PDB entry 9FOT | electron microscopy, 3.00 A resolution | chains A and B

== Chain A ==
Protein: Monocarboxylate transporter 8
Organism: Homo sapiens
UniProt: P36021 (MOT8_HUMAN); residue numbers follow UniProt; this construct covers 2-498
Sequence (521 residues; numbered -7 to 513; the number before each row is that of its first residue; numbers below 1 keep their minus sign (Met-7 is residue -7)):
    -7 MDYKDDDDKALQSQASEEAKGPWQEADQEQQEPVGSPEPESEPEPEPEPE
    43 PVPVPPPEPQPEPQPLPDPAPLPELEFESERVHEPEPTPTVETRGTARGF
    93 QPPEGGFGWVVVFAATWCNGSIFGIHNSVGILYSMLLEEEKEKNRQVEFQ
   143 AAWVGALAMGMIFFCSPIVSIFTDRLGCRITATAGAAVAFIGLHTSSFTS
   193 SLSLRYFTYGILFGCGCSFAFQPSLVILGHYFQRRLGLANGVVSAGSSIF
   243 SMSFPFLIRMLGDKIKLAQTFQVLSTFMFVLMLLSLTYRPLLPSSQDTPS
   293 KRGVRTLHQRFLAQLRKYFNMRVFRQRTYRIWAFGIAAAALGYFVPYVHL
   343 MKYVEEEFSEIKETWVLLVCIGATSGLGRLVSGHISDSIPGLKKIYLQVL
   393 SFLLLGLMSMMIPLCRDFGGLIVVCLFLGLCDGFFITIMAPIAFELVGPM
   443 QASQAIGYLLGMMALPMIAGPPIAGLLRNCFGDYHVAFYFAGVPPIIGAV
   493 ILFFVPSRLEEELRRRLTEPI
Not modelled in the structure: -7 to 93, 136-138, 285-309, 512-513
Sequence notes: initiating methionine (-7); expression tag (-6 to 1, 499-513)
Small-molecule neighbours: A1IET ((2R,3R)-2-[(2S,3R)-3-(hydroxymethyl)-2-(3-methoxy-4-oxidanyl-phenyl)-7-oxidanyl-2,3-dihydro-1-benzofuran-5-yl]-3,5,7-tris(oxidanyl)-2,3-dihydrochromen-4-one): Asn111, Phe115, Asn119, Ala148, Met151, Phe155, Phe213, Ser239, Phe336, Tyr339, Val340, Arg371, Asp424, Ile428, Met431, Leu452, Met459, Ile460, Pro463
UniProt features mapped onto this chain:
  - modified residue: Ala2 (N-acetylalanine)
  - natural variant: Ser120 (S120F: In MCT8 deficiency), Gly147 (G147R: In MCT8 deficiency), Ala150 (A150T: In MCT8 deficiency; A150V: In MCT8 deficiency), Phe156 (deletion: In MCT8 deficiency), Val161 (V161M: In MCT8 deficiency), Arg197 (R197H: In MCT8 deficiency), Gly208 (G208C: In MCT8 deficiency), Ser216 (S216F: In MCT8 deficiency), Leu217 (L217R: In MCT8 deficiency), Pro247 (P247L: In MCT8 deficiency), Leu360 (L360W: In MCT8 deficiency), Arg371 (R371C: In MCT8 deficiency), 8 further natural variant entries in UniProt
  - mutagenesis: His118 (H118A: Reduction of thyroid hormone (TH) transport; H118Q: Does not alter kinetic characteristics of thyroid hormone (TH) transport), His186 (H186A: No effect on thyroid hormone (TH) transport), Ser216 (S216A: No effect on thyroid hormone transport. No effect on protein abundance. No effect on protein localization to the plasma membrane), Arg371 (R371A: Does not affect localization to the cell membrane. Abolishes T3 uptake activity), His376 (H376A: No effect on thyroid hormone (TH) transport), Asp424 (D424A: Does not affect localization to the cell membrane. Abolishes T3 uptake activity), Gly490 (G490A: No effect on thyroid hormone (TH) transport)
Reported in the primary citation:
  - contacts within the chain: Tyr339-Asp424 (hydrogen bond), Arg371-Asp424 (salt bridge)
  - binding site for A1IET: Phe115, Asn119, Phe336, Arg371
  - mutagenesis - F115A: abolished binding to A1IET
  - mutagenesis - F336A (Kd 35.7muM), Y339A (Kd 4.4 uM), R371A (Kd 11.6 uM): decreased binding to A1IET
  - mutagenesis - N119A (Kd 77.7 nM): unchanged binding to A1IET
  - specificity-determining residues: Phe213
  - disease-associated variants - D424N: decreased growth
  - disease-associated variants - D424N: unchanged binding to T4

== Chain B ==
Protein: Alfa-tag binding nanobody
Organism: Vicugna pacos
Notes: antibody fragment or engineered binder
Sequence (124 residues; each row starts with the number of its first residue):
     1 GSEVQLQESGGGLVQPGGSLRLSCTASGVTISALNAMAMGWYRQAPGERR
    51 VMVAAVSERGNAMYRESVQGRFTVTRDFTNKMVSLQMDNLKPEDTAVYYC
   101 HVLEDRVDSFHDYWGQGTQVTVSS
Not modelled in the structure: 1-3

== Chain A / chain B interface ==
Residue-residue contacts - 23 pairs, chain A then chain B:
  Lys385(A) with Glu58(B), salt bridge
  Tyr388(A) with Arg59(B), hydrogen bond
  Val497(A) with Arg59(B), hydrogen bond (backbone-side chain)
  Ser499(A) with Arg59(B)
  Arg500(A) with Asp105(B), salt bridge
  Leu501(A) with Ala36(B); Asp105(B)
  Glu502(A) with Ser57(B); Arg59(B), salt bridge; Asn61(B), hydrogen bond; Met63(B)
  Glu504(A) with Leu103(B)
  Leu505(A) with Ala55(B), hydrophobic; Ser57(B)
  Arg508(A) with Tyr42(B), hydrogen bond; Arg65(B), hydrogen bond (backbone-side chain); Asp112(B), salt bridge
  Leu509(A) with Met52(B); Val53(B); Met63(B), hydrophobic; Tyr64(B); Arg65(B), hydrogen bond (backbone-side chain)
  Glu511(A) with Arg65(B), hydrogen bond (backbone-side chain)
Other interface residues (no listed pair), chain A (15 interface residues in all): Pro498, Arg506, Thr510
Other interface residues (no listed pair), chain B (21 interface residues in all): Ala38, Val51, Ala54, Val56, His101, Phe110

== Summary ==
15 residues of chain A face 21 of chain B across their interface; the contacts include 7 hydrogen bonds and 4
salt bridges. Polar pairs include Lys385(A)-Glu58(B), Arg500(A)-Asp105(B) and Glu502(A)-Arg59(B). From the
paper: a binding site for A1IET at Phe115(A), Asn119(A) and Phe336(A) among others; F336A, Y339A and R371A of
chain A reduce binding to A1IET; 6 substitutions were tested in all.
Here chain A is Monocarboxylate transporter 8 (Homo sapiens) and chain B is Alfa-tag binding nanobody (Vicugna
pacos). Entry 9FOT (Human monocarboxylate transporter 8 bound to Silychristin) was determined by electron
microscopy (same publication as 9FKN, 9GF8, 9GSZ and 9GV5).
